PDB entry 4AV1 | X-ray diffraction, 3.10 A resolution | chains A and X of the 6 polymer chains in the assembly

# Chain A
Protein: Poly [ADP-ribose] polymerase 1
From: Homo sapiens
Notes: EC 2.4.2.30; fragment: dna-binding domain, residues 5-202
Reference sequence: P09874 (PARP1_HUMAN); numbering as in UniProt (aligned over 5-202)
Chain sequence (223 residues; numbered -20 to 202; the number before each row is that of its first residue; numbers below 1 keep their minus sign (Met-20 is residue -20)):
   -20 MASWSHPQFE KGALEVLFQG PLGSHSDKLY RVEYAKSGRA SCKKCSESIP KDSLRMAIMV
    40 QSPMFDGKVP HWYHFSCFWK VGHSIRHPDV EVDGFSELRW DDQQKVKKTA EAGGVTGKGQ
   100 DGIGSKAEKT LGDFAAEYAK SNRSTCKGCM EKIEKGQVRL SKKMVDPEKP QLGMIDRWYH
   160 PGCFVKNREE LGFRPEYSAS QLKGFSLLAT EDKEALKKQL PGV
Unresolved in the structure: -20 to 5, 92-202
Sequence notes: expression tag (-20 to 4)
Metal / ion sites: Zn2+: Cys21, Cys24, His53, Cys56
Reported in the primary citation:
  - binding site for the 12-nt DNA strand (chain X): Ser16 to Ala19, Arg34, Gln150, Leu151
  - binding site for the 12-nt DNA strand: Ser120 to Ser123, Lys126, Arg138, Asp145, Leu151, Ile154
  - mutagenesis - R34E, R138E, V144E/P149D, V144E/P149I: decreased localization
  - mutagenesis - M43D/F44D: decreased localization to foci
  - mutagenesis - M43D/F44D: decreased binding to DNA
  - self-association interface (contacts with another copy of this molecule): Met43, Phe44, Val48

# Chain X
Molecule: 12-nt DNA strand
Sequence (12 nucleotides; each row starts with the number of its first residue):
     1 AAGTGTTGCA TT

# Chain A / chain X interface
Pairs across the interface (11):
  Lys15(A) - DT4(X)  salt bridge to the phosphate
  Ser16(A) - DG3(X)  phosphate contact
  Ser16(A) - DT4(X)  base contact
  Arg18(A) - DA2(X)  base contact
  Arg18(A) - DG3(X)  hydrogen bond to the base
  Arg18(A) - DT4(X)  base contact
  Ala19(A) - DA2(X)  sugar contact
  Ser20(A) - DA2(X)  hydrogen bond to the phosphate
  Lys22(A) - DA2(X)  salt bridge to the phosphate
  Arg34(A) - DG3(X)  salt bridge to the phosphate
  Trp51(A) - DA2(X)  sugar contact
Interface residues without a listed pair, chain X (4 interface residues in all): DA1

# In short
8 residues of chain A face 4 of chain X across their interface, with 2 hydrogen bonds and 3 salt bridges.
Polar pairs include Arg18(A)-DG3(X), Ser20(A)-DA2(X) and Lys15(A)-DT4(X). The paper reports a binding site for
the 12-nt DNA strand at Ser120(A), Lys126(A) and Arg138(A) among others; R34E, R138E and V144E/P149D of chain
A, among others, reduce localization; 5 substitutions were tested in all.
Here chain A is Poly [ADP-ribose] polymerase 1 (Homo sapiens) and chain X is a 12-nt DNA strand. Entry 4AV1
(Crystal structure of the human PARP-1 DNA binding domain in complex with DNA) was determined by X-ray
diffraction.
